5JUB - chains A and B of the 6 polymer chains in the assembly; structure by X-ray diffraction, 2.57 A resolution.

Chain A (and B):
Molecule: Transcriptional regulator
Source organism: Streptococcus thermophilus LMD-9
Notes: chain B of this document is another copy of the same molecule, construct and numbering; everything in this record applies to it too
Sequence (310 residues; numbered 1 to 310; the number before each row is that of its first residue):
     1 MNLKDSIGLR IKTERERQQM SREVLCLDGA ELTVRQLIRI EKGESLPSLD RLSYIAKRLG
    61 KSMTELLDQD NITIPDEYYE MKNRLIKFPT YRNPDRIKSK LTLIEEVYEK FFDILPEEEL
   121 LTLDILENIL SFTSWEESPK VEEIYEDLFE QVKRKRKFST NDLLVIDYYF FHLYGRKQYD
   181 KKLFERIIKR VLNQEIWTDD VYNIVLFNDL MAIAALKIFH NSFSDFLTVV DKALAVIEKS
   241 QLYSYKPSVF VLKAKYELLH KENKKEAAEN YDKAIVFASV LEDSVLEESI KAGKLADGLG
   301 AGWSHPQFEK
Unresolved in the structure: 1-2, 301-310 (chain B: 1-5, 300-310)
Reported in the primary citation:
  - binding site for pComX-for: R35, R39, R51
  - binding site for pComX-rev: R35
  - self-association interface (contacts with another copy of this molecule); pairs are residue here / residue on that copy: K87-D200 (salt bridge), K246-E282 (salt bridge)
  - binding site for ComS: T90, R92, K100, F171, Y174, N208, S289, I290
  - conformationally variable residues (helix shift): E146, F171, Y174
  - contacts within the chain: Y91-L286, R92-L130 (hydrogen bond), R96-D283 (salt bridge)
  - mutagenesis - K87A, T90A, Y91A, R92A, K100A, F171A/Y174A, K246A: decreased binding to DNA
  - mutagenesis - K87A/K246A: abolished binding to DNA
  - mutagenesis - K87A, K87A/K246A, K246A: decreased signaling in response to XIP
  - mutagenesis - K87A/K246A, F171A/Y174A (Kd 87 nM): unchanged binding to ComS
  - mutagenesis - T90A, Y91A, R92A, K100A, F171A/Y174A: decreased signaling
  - mutagenesis - Y91A, R92A: decreased binding to ComS
  - mutagenesis - K87A, Y91A, R92A, F171A/Y174A, K246A: decreased binding to pComX-for
  - mutagenesis - K87A/K246A: abolished binding to pComX-for
  - mutagenesis - Y91A: unchanged binding to XIP
  - mutagenesis - R92A: decreased binding to XIP
  - mutagenesis - E117A/E118A, E146A/D147A: increased signaling
  - mutagenesis - E146A/D147A: increased binding to in the absence of XIP

How chain A and chain B interact:
Contacting residue pairs - 58 pairs, chain A then chain B:
  L46(A) - L49(B)  hydrophobic
  L46(A) - D50(B)
  P47(A) - L49(B)
  L49(A) - L46(B)  hydrophobic
  L49(A) - P47(B)
  L49(A) - L49(B)  hydrophobic
  D50(A) - L46(B)
  M63(A) - L67(B)  hydrophobic
  T64(A) - T64(B)
  T64(A) - D68(B)  hydrogen bond
  L67(A) - T64(B)  hydrogen bond (backbone-side chain)
  D68(A) - T64(B)
  I72(A) - S53(B)
  I72(A) - K57(B)
  Y79(A) - T198(B)
  N83(A) - T198(B)
  N83(A) - K239(B)  hydrogen bond (side chain-backbone)
  K87(A) - D200(B)  salt bridge
  K87(A) - S240(B)  hydrogen bond (side chain-backbone)
  K87(A) - Q241(B)
  F88(A) - E238(B)
  F88(A) - Q241(B)
  D113(A) - K57(B)  hydrogen bond (backbone-side chain)
  I114(A) - K57(B)
  P116(A) - K57(B)
  P116(A) - G60(B)
  E117(A) - M20(B)
  E117(A) - V24(B)
  E117(A) - R58(B)  salt bridge
  Q151(A) - Q19(B)
  K155(A) - Q19(B)
  W197(A) - D76(B)
  W197(A) - E77(B)
  W197(A) - E80(B)
  T198(A) - Y79(B)
  T198(A) - E80(B)
  T198(A) - N83(B)
  D200(A) - K87(B)  salt bridge
  D200(A) - D200(B)
  E238(A) - F88(B)
  K239(A) - N83(B)  hydrogen bond (backbone-side chain)
  S240(A) - K87(B)  hydrogen bond (backbone-side chain)
  Q241(A) - K87(B)  hydrogen bond (side chain-backbone)
  Q241(A) - F88(B)
  Q241(A) - L242(B)
  Q241(A) - S244(B)  hydrogen bond
  L242(A) - Q241(B)
  L242(A) - L242(B)  hydrophobic
  Y243(A) - S244(B)
  Y243(A) - L281(B)  hydrophobic
  S244(A) - Q241(B)  hydrogen bond
  K246(A) - V280(B)  hydrogen bond (side chain-backbone)
  K246(A) - E282(B)  salt bridge
  F277(A) - V280(B)
  V280(A) - F277(B)
  V280(A) - V280(B)  hydrophobic
  L281(A) - Y243(B)  hydrophobic
  E282(A) - K246(B)  salt bridge
Other interface residues (no listed pair), chain A (41 interface residues in all): L3, L52, S62, P89, L115, E118, L120
Other interface residues (no listed pair), chain B (43 interface residues in all): R17, Q18, L59, K61, M63, D70, P89, V276
The authors on this interface:
  - specific contacts: R58(B)-E117(A) (salt bridge)

Overview:
Chain A and chain B form an interface of 41 and 43 residues respectively, with 11 hydrogen bonds and 5 salt
bridges. Polar contacts include K87(A)-D200(B), E117(A)-R58(B) and K246(A)-E282(B). The paper describes a salt
bridge between R58(B) and E117(A). From the paper: a binding site for ComS at T90(A), R92(A) and K100(A) among
others; K87A, T90A and Y91A of chain A, among others, reduce binding to DNA; 10 substitutions were tested in
all.
Both chains are Transcriptional regulator (Streptococcus thermophilus LMD-9). Entry 5JUB (Crystal structure of
ComR from S.thermophilus in complex with DNA and its signalling peptide ComS) was determined by X-ray
diffraction (same publication as 5JUF).
